PDB entry 3CLD | X-ray diffraction, 2.84 A resolution | chains A and H of the 4 polymer chains in the assembly

Chain A:
Molecule: Glucocorticoid receptor
From: Homo sapiens
Notes: fragment: ligand binding domain
UniProt: P04150 (GCR_HUMAN); residue numbers follow UniProt; this construct covers 521-777
Sequence (259 residues; each row starts with the number of its first residue):
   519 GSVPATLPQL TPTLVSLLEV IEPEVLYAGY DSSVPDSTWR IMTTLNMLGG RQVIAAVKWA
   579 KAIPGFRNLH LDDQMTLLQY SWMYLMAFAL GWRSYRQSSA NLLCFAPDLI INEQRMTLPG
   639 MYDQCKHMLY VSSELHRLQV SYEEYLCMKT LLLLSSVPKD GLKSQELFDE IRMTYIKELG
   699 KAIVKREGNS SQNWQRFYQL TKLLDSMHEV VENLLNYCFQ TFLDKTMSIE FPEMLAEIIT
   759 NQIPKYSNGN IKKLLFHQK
Not modelled in the structure: 519-525, 616-618, 705-709, 777
Construct notes: expression tag (519-520); engineered mutation Y602 (Phe in P04150), G638 (Cys in P04150)
Ligand contacts: Fluticasone furoate (GW6; (6alpha,11alpha,14beta,16alpha,17alpha)-6,9-difluoro-17-{[(fluoromethyl)sulfanyl]carbonyl}-11-hydroxy-16-methyl-3-oxoan drosta-1,4-dien-17-yl furan-2-carboxylate): M560, L563, N564, L566, G567, Q570, W600, M601, M604, A605, L608, R611, F623, M639, Q642, C643, M646, L732, Y735, C736, T739, I747, F749, L753

Chain H:
Molecule: Tif2 coactivator motif
Sequence (12 residues; numbered 740 to 751; the number before each row is that of its first residue):
   740 KENALLRYLL DK
Not modelled in the structure: 740-741, 751

How chain A and chain H interact:
Contacting residue pairs - 19 pairs, chain A then chain H:
  V575(A) - L745(H)  hydrophobic
  V575(A) - L748(H)
  V575(A) - L749(H)  hydrophobic
  K579(A) - L748(H)  hydrogen bond (side chain-backbone)
  K579(A) - L749(H)
  F584(A) - L749(H)  hydrophobic
  L589(A) - L749(H)  hydrophobic
  L589(A) - D750(H)
  Q592(A) - L749(H)
  M593(A) - N742(H)
  M593(A) - R746(H)
  M593(A) - L749(H)  hydrophobic
  L596(A) - L749(H)  hydrophobic
  Q597(A) - N742(H)
  Q597(A) - L745(H)
  M752(A) - L744(H)  hydrophobic
  M752(A) - L745(H)  hydrophobic
  E755(A) - N742(H)
  I756(A) - N742(H)
Interface residues without a listed pair, chain A (12 interface residues in all): I572

In short:
12 residues of chain A face 7 of chain H across their interface, with 1 hydrogen bond. Its one hydrogen-bonded
contact is K579(A)-L748(H). Ligands of chain A: Fluticasone furoate.
Chain A is Glucocorticoid receptor (Homo sapiens) and chain H is Tif2 coactivator motif; the structure, Ligand
binding domain of the glucocorticoid receptor complexed with fluticazone furoate, was determined by X-ray
diffraction.
